Entry 2X23 (X-ray diffraction, 1.81 A resolution); this record covers chains A and B of the 4 polymer chains in the assembly.

# Chain A (and B)
Name: Enoyl-[acyl-carrier-protein] reductase [NADH]
From: Mycobacterium tuberculosis
Notes: EC 1.3.1.9; chain B of this document is another copy of the same molecule, construct and numbering; everything in this record applies to it too
UniProt: P0A5Y6 (INHA_MYCTU); residue numbers follow UniProt; this construct covers 1-269
Sequence (269 residues; numbered 1 to 269; the number before each row is that of its first residue):
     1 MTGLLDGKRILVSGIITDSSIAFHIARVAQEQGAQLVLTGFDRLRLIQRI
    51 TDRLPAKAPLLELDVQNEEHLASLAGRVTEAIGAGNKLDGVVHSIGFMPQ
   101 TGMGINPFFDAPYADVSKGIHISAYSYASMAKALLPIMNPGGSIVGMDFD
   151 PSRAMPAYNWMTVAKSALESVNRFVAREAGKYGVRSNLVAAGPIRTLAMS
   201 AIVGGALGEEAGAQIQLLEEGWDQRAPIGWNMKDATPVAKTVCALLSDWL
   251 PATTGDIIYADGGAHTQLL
Not modelled in the structure: 1
Residues lining bound ligands:
  - NAD (nicotinamide-adenine-dinucleotide): G14, I15, I16, S20, I21, A22, F41, L63, D64, V65, Q66, S94, I95, G96, F97, I122, M147, D148, F149, Y158, M161, K165, A191, G192, P193, I194, T196, L197, A198, M199
  - 5-hexyl-2-(2-methylphenoxy)phenol (TCU): G96, F97, M98, M103, F149, M155, P156, A157, Y158, M161, K165, P193, A198, M199, I202, V203, L207, I215, L218
From the paper describing this entry:
  - binding site for 5-hexyl-2-(2-methylphenoxy)phenol: F149, Y158, A198, M199, I202, V203
  - binding site for NAD: K165
  - conformationally variable residues (order/disorder transition): R195 to E210

# Interface between chain A and chain B
Contacting residue pairs - 70 pairs, chain A then chain B:
  F108(A) - F174(B)  hydrophobic
  F108(A) - E178(B)
  F109(A) - A128(B)
  F109(A) - A131(B)  hydrophobic
  F109(A) - K132(B)  hydrogen bond (backbone-side chain)
  F109(A) - L135(B)  hydrophobic
  F109(A) - E178(B)
  D110(A) - K132(B)  salt bridge
  A111(A) - Y125(B)  hydrogen bond (backbone-side chain)
  P112(A) - Y125(B)
  Y113(A) - S117(B)  hydrogen bond (side chain-backbone)
  Y113(A) - I120(B)
  Y113(A) - H121(B)  hydrogen bond (side chain-backbone)
  Y113(A) - Y125(B)  hydrogen bond (backbone-side chain)
  V116(A) - Y125(B)  hydrophobic
  S117(A) - Y113(B)  hydrogen bond (backbone-side chain)
  S117(A) - S117(B)  hydrogen bond
  I120(A) - Y113(B)
  H121(A) - Y113(B)  hydrogen bond (backbone-side chain)
  Y125(A) - A111(B)  hydrogen bond (side chain-backbone)
  Y125(A) - P112(B)
  Y125(A) - Y113(B)  hydrogen bond (side chain-backbone)
  Y125(A) - V116(B)  hydrophobic
  Y125(A) - W160(B)  hydrophobic
  A128(A) - F109(B)
  A131(A) - F109(B)  hydrophobic
  K132(A) - F109(B)  hydrogen bond (side chain-backbone)
  K132(A) - D110(B)  salt bridge
  L135(A) - F109(B)  hydrophobic
  P151(A) - R173(B)  hydrogen bond (backbone-side chain)
  S152(A) - R173(B)  hydrogen bond (backbone-side chain)
  R153(A) - R173(B)
  A154(A) - R173(B)
  A154(A) - F174(B)  hydrophobic
  A154(A) - R177(B)
  M155(A) - F174(B)
  M155(A) - R177(B)
  P156(A) - R177(B)
  N159(A) - F174(B)
  W160(A) - Y125(B)  hydrophobic
  W160(A) - A128(B)  hydrophobic
  W160(A) - V171(B)  hydrophobic
  T162(A) - S170(B)  hydrogen bond (backbone-side chain)
  T162(A) - F174(B)
  V163(A) - A167(B)  hydrophobic
  V163(A) - S170(B)
  V163(A) - V171(B)  hydrophobic
  S166(A) - S166(B)
  S166(A) - S170(B)  hydrogen bond
  S166(A) - R173(B)
  A167(A) - V163(B)  hydrophobic
  S170(A) - P151(B)
  S170(A) - T162(B)  hydrogen bond (side chain-backbone)
  S170(A) - V163(B)
  S170(A) - S166(B)  hydrogen bond
  V171(A) - W160(B)  hydrophobic
  V171(A) - V163(B)  hydrophobic
  R173(A) - P151(B)  hydrogen bond (side chain-backbone)
  R173(A) - S152(B)  hydrogen bond (side chain-backbone)
  R173(A) - R153(B)
  R173(A) - A154(B)
  R173(A) - S166(B)
  F174(A) - F108(B)  hydrophobic
  F174(A) - A154(B)  hydrophobic
  F174(A) - M155(B)
  F174(A) - N159(B)
  F174(A) - T162(B)
  R177(A) - M155(B)
  R177(A) - P156(B)
  E178(A) - F109(B)
Interface residues without a listed pair, chain A (34 interface residues in all): V175
Interface residues without a listed pair, chain B (34 interface residues in all): V175

# Overview
The chain A/chain B interface involves 34 residues from each chain; the contacts include 19 hydrogen bonds and
2 salt bridges. Among the polar pairs are D110(A)-K132(B), F109(A)-K132(B) and A111(A)-Y125(B). From the
paper: a binding site for 5-hexyl-2-(2-methylphenoxy)phenol at F149(A), Y158(A) and A198(A) among others; a
binding site for NAD at K165(A).
Both chains are Enoyl-[acyl-carrier-protein] reductase [NADH] (Mycobacterium tuberculosis). Entry 2X23
(crystal structure of M. tuberculosis InhA inhibited by PT70) was determined by X-ray diffraction (same
publication as 2X22).
